4X4F - chains D and E of the 6 polymer chains in the assembly; structure by X-ray diffraction, 2.80 A resolution.

# Chain D
Name: Regulatory protein
Organism: Enterobacter sp. RFL1396
Notes: fragment: Controller protein
Reference sequence: Q8GGH0 (Q8GGH0_9ENTR); residue numbers follow UniProt; this construct covers 1-79
Sequence (82 residues; row label = number of the first residue in the row; numbers below 1 keep their minus sign (Gly-2 is residue -2)):
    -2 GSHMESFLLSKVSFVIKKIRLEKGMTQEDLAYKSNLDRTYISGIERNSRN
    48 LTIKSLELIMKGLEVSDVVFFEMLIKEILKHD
Unresolved in the structure: -2 to 1, 78-79
Construct notes: expression tag (-2 to 0)

# Chain E
Molecule: 35-nt DNA strand
Notes: fragment: Operator DNA
Sequence (35 nucleotides; row label = number of the first residue in the row):
     1 ATGTGACTTATAGTCCGTGTGATTATAGTCAACAT

# Chain D / chain E interface
Contacting residue pairs (13; chain D residue first):
  Leu33(D) with DT29(E), phosphate contact
  Asp34(D) with DC30(E), phosphate contact
  Thr36(D) with DC30(E), base contact; DA31(E), base contact
  Tyr37(D) with DG28(E), hydrogen bond to the phosphate; DT29(E), base contact
  Arg46(D) with DG28(E), hydrogen bond to the base; DT29(E), base contact
  Asn47(D) with DA27(E), hydrogen bond to the phosphate
  Leu48(D) with DG28(E), phosphate contact
  Thr49(D) with DA27(E), phosphate contact; DG28(E), hydrogen bond to the phosphate
  Ser52(D) with DG28(E), hydrogen bond to the phosphate
Interface residues without a listed pair, chain E (6 interface residues in all): DA32

# Overview
9 residues of chain D face 6 of chain E across their interface, with 5 hydrogen bonds. Polar contacts include
Arg46(D)-DG28(E), Tyr37(D)-DG28(E) and Asn47(D)-DA27(E).
Here chain D is Regulatory protein (Enterobacter sp. RFL1396) and chain E is a 35-nt DNA strand. Entry 4X4F
(RADIATION DAMAGE TO THE NUCLEOPROTEIN COMPLEX C.Esp1396I: DOSE (DWD) 20.6 MGy) was determined by X-ray
diffraction (same publication as 4X4B, 4X4C, 4X4D, 4X4E, 4X4G, 4X4H and 4X4I).
